Entry 8TXO (electron microscopy, 3.10 A resolution); this record covers chains A and I of the 7 polymer chains in the assembly.

# Chain A
Name: DNA-directed RNA polymerase subunit alpha
From: Escherichia coli
Notes: EC 2.7.7.6
Reference sequence: P0A7Z4 (RPOA_ECOLI); numbering as in UniProt (aligned over 1-329)
Chain sequence (329 residues; numbered 1 to 329; the number before each row is that of its first residue):
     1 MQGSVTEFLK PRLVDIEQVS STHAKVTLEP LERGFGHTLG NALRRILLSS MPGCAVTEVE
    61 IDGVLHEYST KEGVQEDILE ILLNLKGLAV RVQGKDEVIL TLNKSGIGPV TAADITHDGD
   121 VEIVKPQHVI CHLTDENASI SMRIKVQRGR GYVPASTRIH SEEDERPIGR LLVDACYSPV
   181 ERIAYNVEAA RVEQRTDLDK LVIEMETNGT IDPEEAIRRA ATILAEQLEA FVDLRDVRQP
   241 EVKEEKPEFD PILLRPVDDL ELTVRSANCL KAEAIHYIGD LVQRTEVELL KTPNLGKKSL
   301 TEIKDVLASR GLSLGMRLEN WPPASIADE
Not modelled in the structure: 1-18, 160-168, 234-329
UniProt features mapped onto this chain:
  - region: E162 to E165 (Required for interaction with Crp at class II promoters)
  - modified residue: R265 (ADP-ribosylarginine), K297 (N6-acetyllysine), K298 (N6-acetyllysine)
  - mutagenesis: R45 (R45C: In rpoA112; temperature-sensitive, blocks RNA polymerase assembly), E162 to E165 (5-fold decrease in CRP-class II promoter-dependent transcription), E165 (E165K: 5-fold decrease in CRP-class II promoter-dependent transcription), R191 (R191C: In rpoA101; temperature-sensitive)

# Chain I
Name: DNA-directed RNA polymerase subunit beta
From: Escherichia coli
Notes: EC 2.7.7.6
Reference sequence: P0A8V2 (RPOB_ECOLI); numbering as in UniProt (aligned over 1-1342)
Chain sequence (1342 residues; row label = number of the first residue in the row):
     1 MVYSYTEKKR IRKDFGKRPQ VLDVPYLLSI QLDSFQKFIE QDPEGQYGLE AAFRSVFPIQ
    61 SYSGNSELQY VSYRLGEPVF DVQECQIRGV TYSAPLRVKL RLVIYEREAP EGTVKDIKEQ
   121 EVYMGEIPLM TDNGTFVING TERVIVSQLH RSPGVFFDSD KGKTHSSGKV LYNARIIPYR
   181 GSWLDFEFDP KDNLFVRIDR RRKLPATIIL RALNYTTEQI LDLFFEKVIF EIRDNKLQME
   241 LVPERLRGET ASFDIEANGK VYVEKGRRIT ARHIRQLEKD DVKLIEVPVE YIAGKVVAKD
   301 YIDESTGELI CAANMELSLD LLAKLSQSGH KRIETLFTND LDHGPYISET LRVDPTNDRL
   361 SALVEIYRMM RPGEPPTREA AESLFENLFF SEDRYDLSAV GRMKFNRSLL REEIEGSGIL
   421 SKDDIIDVMK KLIDIRNGKG EVDDIDHLGN RRIRSVGEMA ENQFRVGLVR VERAVKERLS
   481 LGDLDTLMPQ DMINAKPISA AVKEFFGSSQ LSQFMDQNNP LSEITHKRRI SALGPGGLTR
   541 ERAGFEVRDV HPTHYGRVCP IETPEGPNIG LINSLSVYAQ TNEYGFLETP YRKVTDGVVT
   601 DEIHYLSAIE EGNYVIAQAN SNLDEEGHFV EDLVTCRSKG ESSLFSRDQV DYMDVSTQQV
   661 VSVGASLIPF LEHDDANRAL MGANMQRQAV PTLRADKPLV GTGMERAVAV DSGVTAVAKR
   721 GGVVQYVDAS RIVIKVNEDE MYPGEAGIDI YNLTKYTRSN QNTCINQMPC VSLGEPVERG
   781 DVLADGPSTD LGELALGQNM RVAFMPWNGY NFEDSILVSE RVVQEDRFTT IHIQELACVS
   841 RDTKLGPEEI TADIPNVGEA ALSKLDESGI VYIGAEVTGG DILVGKVTPK GETQLTPEEK
   901 LLRAIFGEKA SDVKDSSLRV PNGVSGTVID VQVFTRDGVE KDKRALEIEE MQLKQAKKDL
   961 SEELQILEAG LFSRIRAVLV AGGVEAEKLD KLPRDRWLEL GLTDEEKQNQ LEQLAEQYDE
  1021 LKHEFEKKLE AKRRKITQGD DLAPGVLKIV KVYLAVKRRI QPGDKMAGRH GNKGVISKIN
  1081 PIEDMPYDEN GTPVDIVLNP LGVPSRMNIG QILETHLGMA AKGIGDKINA MLKQQQEVAK
  1141 LREFIQRAYD LGADVRQKVD LSTFSDEEVM RLAENLRKGM PIATPVFDGA KEAEIKELLK
  1201 LGDLPTSGQI RLYDGRTGEQ FERPVTVGYM YMLKLNHLVD DKMHARSTGS YSLVTQQPLG
  1261 GKAQFGGQRF GEMEVWALEA YGAAYTLQEM LTVKSDDVNG RTKMYKNIVD GNHQMEPGMP
  1321 ESFNVLLKEI RSLGINIELE DE
Not modelled in the structure: 160-395, 412-422, 435-443, 890-912, 978-1016
UniProt features mapped onto this chain:
  - modified residue (N6-acetyllysine): K1022, K1200
  - mutagenesis: I561 (I561S: Resistant to antibiotics salinamide A and B), I569 (I569S: Resistant to antibiotics salinamide A and B), A665 (A665E: Resistant to antibiotics salinamide A and B), D675 (D675A/G: Resistant to antibiotics salinamide A and B), N677 (N677H/K: Resistant to antibiotics salinamide A and B), L680 (L680M: Resistant to antibiotics salinamide A and B), E813 (E813K: Disrupts the enzyme's active center)
Small-molecule neighbours: S9F ([[(2R,3S,4R,5R)-5-(4-azanyl-2-oxidanylidene-1$l4,3,5,7-tetrazabicyclo[4.3.0]nona-1(6),3,8-trien-7-yl)-3,4-bis(oxidanyl)oxolan-2-yl]methoxy-oxidanyl-phosphoryl] phosphono hydrogen phosphate): R678, D814, K1073, R1106

# How chain A and chain I interact
Residue-residue contacts - 7 pairs, chain A then chain I:
  R33(A) with E820(I), salt bridge; P1081(I)
  H37(A) with R1216(I)
  N41(A) with R1216(I); T1217(I), hydrogen bond (side chain-backbone)
  R44(A) with E1219(I), salt bridge
  Y185(A) with T1217(I)
Also at the interface, not in a pair above, chain A (6 interface residues in all): G34
Also at the interface, not in a pair above, chain I (6 interface residues in all): E1083

# In short
Chain A and chain I each contribute 6 residues to their interface, with 1 hydrogen bond and 2 salt bridges.
Polar contacts include R33(A)-E820(I), R44(A)-E1219(I) and N41(A)-T1217(I). Bound to chain I: compound S9F.
Chain A is DNA-directed RNA polymerase subunit alpha and chain I is DNA-directed RNA polymerase subunit beta,
both from Escherichia coli; the structure, E. coli DNA-directed RNA polymerase transcription elongation
complex bound to the unnatural dZ-PTP base pair in ..., was determined by electron microscopy.
